6MIH - chains A and B of the 3 polymer chains in the assembly; structure by X-ray diffraction, 1.60 A resolution.

== Chain A ==
Molecule: N-terminal fragment of MMLV reverse transcriptase
From: Moloney murine leukemia virus (isolate Shinnick)
Notes: EC 3.4.23.-, 2.7.7.49, 2.7.7.7, 3.1.26.4, 2.7.7.-, 3.1.-.-
UniProtKB: P03355 (POL_MLVMS); residues 24-278 here correspond to UniProt positions 683-937 (UniProt number = residue number + 659)
Amino-acid sequence (259 residues; row label = number of the first residue in the row):
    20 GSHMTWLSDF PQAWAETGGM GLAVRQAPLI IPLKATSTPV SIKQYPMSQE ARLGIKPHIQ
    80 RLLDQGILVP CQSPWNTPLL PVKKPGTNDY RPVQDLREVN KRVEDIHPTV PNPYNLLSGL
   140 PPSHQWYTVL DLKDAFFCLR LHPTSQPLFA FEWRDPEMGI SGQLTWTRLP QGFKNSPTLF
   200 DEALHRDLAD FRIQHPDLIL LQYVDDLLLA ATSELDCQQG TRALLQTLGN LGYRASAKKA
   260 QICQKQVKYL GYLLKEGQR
Disordered / not traced: 20-23, 102-108
Construct notes: expression tag (20-23)

== Chain B ==
Molecule: 8-nt DNA strand
Sequence (8 nucleotides; each row starts with the number of its first residue):
     1 CTTAXCXT
Modified / non-standard residues: 1WA (2-amino-8-(2-deoxy-5-O-phosphono-beta-D-erythro-pentofuranosyl)-4-hydroxy-1H-imidazo[1,2-a][1,3,5]triazine-5,8-diium) at position 5; IGU (2'-deoxyisoguanine-5'-monophosphate) at position 7

== How chain A and chain B interact ==
Residue-residue contacts (8):
  Tyr-64(A) / DC1(B)  sugar contact
  Tyr-64(A) / DT2(B)  sugar contact
  Leu-99(A) / DC1(B)  base contact
  Pro-100(A) / DC1(B)  sugar contact
  Val-101(A) / DC1(B)  base contact
  Arg-116(A) / DT2(B)  hydrogen bond to the base
  Arg-116(A) / DT3(B)  hydrogen bond to the sugar
  Lys-120(A) / DA4(B)  salt bridge to the phosphate

== Overview ==
6 residues of chain A and 4 residues of chain B are in contact, with 2 hydrogen bonds and 1 salt bridge. Polar
contacts include Arg-116(A)/DT2(B), Arg-116(A)/DT3(B) and Lys-120(A)/DA4(B).
Chain A is N-terminal fragment of MMLV reverse transcriptase (Moloney murine leukemia virus (isolate
Shinnick)) and chain B is an 8-nt DNA strand; the structure, Crystal structure of host-guest complex with PC
hachimoji DNA, was determined by X-ray diffraction together with 6MIG and 6MIK from the same study.
